5L5Z - chains F and G of the 28 polymer chains in the assembly; structure by X-ray diffraction, 2.70 A resolution.

# Chain F
Molecule: Probable proteasome subunit alpha type-7
Source organism: Saccharomyces cerevisiae (strain ATCC 204508 / S288c)
Notes: EC 3.4.25.1
UniProt: P21242 (PSA7_YEAST); residues -3 to 284 here correspond to UniProt positions 1-288 (UniProt number = residue number + 4)
Chain sequence (288 residues; each row starts with the number of its first residue; numbers below 1 keep their minus sign (Met-3 is residue -3)):
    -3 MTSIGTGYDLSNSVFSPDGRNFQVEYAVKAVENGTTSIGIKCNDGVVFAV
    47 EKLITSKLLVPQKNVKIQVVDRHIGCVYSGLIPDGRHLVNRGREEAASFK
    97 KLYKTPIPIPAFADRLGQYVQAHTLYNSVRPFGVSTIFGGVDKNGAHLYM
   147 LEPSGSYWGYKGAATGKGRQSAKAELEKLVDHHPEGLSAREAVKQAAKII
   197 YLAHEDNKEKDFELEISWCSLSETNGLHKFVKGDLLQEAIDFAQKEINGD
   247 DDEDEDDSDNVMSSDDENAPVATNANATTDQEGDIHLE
Not modelled in the structure: -3 to 1, 245-284
Swiss-Prot annotation at these positions:
  - modified residue: Thr-2 (N-acetylthreonine)

# Chain G
Molecule: Proteasome subunit alpha type-1
Source organism: Saccharomyces cerevisiae (strain ATCC 204508 / S288c)
Notes: EC 3.4.25.1
UniProt: P21243 (PSA1_YEAST); residues -8 to 243 here correspond to UniProt positions 1-252 (UniProt number = residue number + 9)
Chain sequence (252 residues; each row starts with the number of its first residue; numbers below 1 keep their minus sign (Met-8 is residue -8)):
    -8 MSGAAAASAAGYDRHITIFSPEGRLYQVEYAFKATNQTNINSLAVRGKDC
    42 TVVISQKKVPDKLLDPTTVSYIFCISRTIGMVVNGPIPDARNAALRAKAE
    92 AAEFRYKYGYDMPCDVLAKRMANLSQIYTQRAYMRPLGVILTFVSVDEEL
   142 GPSIYKTDPAGYYVGYKATATGPKQQEITTNLENHFKKSKIDHINEESWE
   192 KVVEFAITHMIDALGTEFSKNDLEVGVATKDKFFTLSAENIEERLVAIAE
   242 QD
Not modelled in the structure: -8 to 1, 243
Bound ions: Mg2+: Thr8, Tyr119, Arg122, Met125

# Interface between chain F and chain G
Residue-residue contacts (61):
  Thr2(F) with His6(G)
  Gly3(F) with His6(G)
  Tyr4(F) with Arg5(G); His6(G); Tyr21(G)
  Ser9(F) with Arg126(G)
  Val10(F) with His6(G); Gln18(G)
  Phe11(F) with Gln18(G), hydrogen bond (backbone-side chain); Tyr21(G); Ala22(G), hydrophobic; Ala25(G), hydrophobic; Arg126(G); Pro127(G)
  Ser12(F) with Tyr21(G)
  Pro13(F) with Tyr21(G), hydrophobic; Lys24(G), hydrogen bond (backbone-side chain)
  Asp14(F) with Lys24(G)
  Gly15(F) with Tyr21(G); Ala25(G)
  Lys37(F) with Asp56(G), salt bridge
  Asp110(F) with Arg82(G)
  Gln114(F) with Arg82(G), hydrogen bond (side chain-backbone); Asn83(G); Leu86(G)
  Gln117(F) with Pro79(G); Asp80(G); Asn83(G), hydrogen bond; Arg126(G)
  Thr120(F) with Arg126(G), hydrogen bond (backbone-side chain)
  Leu121(F) with Tyr124(G); Arg126(G)
  Tyr122(F) with Tyr124(G); Met125(G), hydrophobic
  Ser150(F) with Pro79(G)
  Gly151(F) with Pro79(G)
  Ser152(F) with Ile78(G); Pro79(G)
  Tyr153(F) with Arg82(G), hydrogen bond (backbone-side chain)
  Trp154(F) with Leu55(G), hydrophobic; Thr59(G); Val60(G), hydrophobic; Ser61(G); Tyr62(G); Ile78(G), hydrophobic; Arg82(G)
  Gly155(F) with Leu55(G); Asp56(G), hydrogen bond (backbone-backbone); Thr59(G), hydrogen bond (backbone-side chain)
  Tyr156(F) with Leu54(G); Leu55(G); Asp56(G)
  Lys157(F) with Lys53(G); Leu54(G), hydrogen bond (backbone-backbone); Leu55(G)
  Gly158(F) with Leu54(G)
  Leu172(F) with Leu54(G), hydrophobic
  Glu173(F) with Lys53(G); Leu54(G)
  Val176(F) with Leu54(G), hydrophobic
  Asp177(F) with Lys53(G), salt bridge
Interface residues without a listed pair, chain F (32 interface residues in all): Tyr145, Lys169
Interface residues without a listed pair, chain G (29 interface residues in all): Asp52, Pro57, Leu128, Gly129

# Overview
32 residues of chain F face 29 of chain G across their interface, with 9 hydrogen bonds and 2 salt bridges.
Among the polar pairs are Lys37(F)-Asp56(G), Asp177(F)-Lys53(G) and Phe11(F)-Gln18(G). Thr8(G), Tyr119(G),
Arg122(G) and Met125(G) coordinate Mg2+.
Here chain F is Probable proteasome subunit alpha type-7 and chain G is Proteasome subunit alpha type-1, both
from Saccharomyces cerevisiae (strain ATCC 204508 / S288c). Entry 5L5Z (Yeast 20S proteasome with human beta5c
(1-138) and human beta6 (97-111; 118-133) in complex with bortezomib) was determined by X-ray diffraction
together with 5L52, 5L54, 5L55, 5L5A, 5L5B, 5L5D and 30 further entries from the same study.
